PDB entry 7QG9 | electron microscopy, 3.45 A resolution | chains F and B of the 27 polymer chains in the assembly

# Chain F (and B)
Molecule: Tail tube protein
From: Escherichia phage T5
Notes: chain B of this document is another copy of the same molecule, construct and numbering; everything in this record applies to it too
UniProtKB: Q6QGE2 (TUBE_BPT5); numbering as in UniProt (aligned over 1-464)
Amino-acid sequence (464 residues; each row starts with the number of its first residue):
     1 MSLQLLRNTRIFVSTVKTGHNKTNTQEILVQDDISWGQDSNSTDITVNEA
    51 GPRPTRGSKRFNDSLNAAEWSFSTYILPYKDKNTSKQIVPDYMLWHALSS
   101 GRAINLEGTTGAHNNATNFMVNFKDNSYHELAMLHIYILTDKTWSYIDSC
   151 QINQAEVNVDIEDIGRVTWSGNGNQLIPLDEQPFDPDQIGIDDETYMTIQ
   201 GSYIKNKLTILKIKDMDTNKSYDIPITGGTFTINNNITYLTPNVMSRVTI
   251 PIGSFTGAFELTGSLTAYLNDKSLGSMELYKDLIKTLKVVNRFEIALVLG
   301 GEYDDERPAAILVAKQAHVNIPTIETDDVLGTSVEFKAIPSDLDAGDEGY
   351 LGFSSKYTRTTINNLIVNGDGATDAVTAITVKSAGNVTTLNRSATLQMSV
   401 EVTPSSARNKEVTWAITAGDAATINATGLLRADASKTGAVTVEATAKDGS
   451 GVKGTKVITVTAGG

# Chain F / chain B interface
Pairs across the interface (17; chain F residue first):
  Ile161(F) - Asn48(B)
  Ile161(F) - Ala50(B)  hydrophobic
  Glu162(F) - Asn48(B)
  Lys207(F) - Asn48(B)  hydrogen bond
  Lys207(F) - Glu49(B)
  Lys207(F) - Ala50(B)
  Leu208(F) - Ala50(B)
  Thr209(F) - Ala50(B)  hydrogen bond (backbone-backbone)
  Thr209(F) - Gly51(B)
  Ile210(F) - Pro52(B)  hydrophobic
  Pro225(F) - Glu49(B)
  Ile226(F) - Glu49(B)
  Ile226(F) - Ala50(B)  hydrogen bond (backbone-backbone)
  Tyr268(F) - Val47(B)  hydrophobic
  Tyr268(F) - Asn48(B)  hydrogen bond (side chain-backbone)
  Tyr268(F) - Glu49(B)
  Val329(F) - Ile45(B)  hydrophobic
Interface residues without a listed pair, chain F (12 interface residues in all): Asn206, Thr227
Interface residues without a listed pair, chain B (8 interface residues in all): Thr46

# Summary
12 residues of chain F and 8 residues of chain B are in contact; the contacts include 4 hydrogen bonds. Polar
contacts include Lys207(F)-Asn48(B), Tyr268(F)-Asn48(B) and Thr209(F)-Ala50(B).
Chain F and chain B are both Tail tube protein (Escherichia phage T5); the structure, Tail tip of siphophage
T5 : common core proteins, was determined by electron microscopy (same publication as 7ZHJ, 7ZN2, 7ZN4, 7ZQB
and 7ZQP).
